Entry 1IVC (X-ray diffraction, 2.40 A resolution); this record covers chains A and B.

== Chain A (and B) ==
Molecule: Influenza A subtype N2 neuraminidase
From: Influenza A virus (strain A/Tokyo/3/1967 H2N2)
Notes: EC 3.2.1.18; chain B of this document is another copy of the same molecule, construct and numbering; everything in this record applies to it too
UniProt: P06820 (NRAM_IATOK); residues 82-469 here = UniProt positions 82-469
Chain sequence (388 residues; numbered 82 to 469; the number before each row is that of its first residue):
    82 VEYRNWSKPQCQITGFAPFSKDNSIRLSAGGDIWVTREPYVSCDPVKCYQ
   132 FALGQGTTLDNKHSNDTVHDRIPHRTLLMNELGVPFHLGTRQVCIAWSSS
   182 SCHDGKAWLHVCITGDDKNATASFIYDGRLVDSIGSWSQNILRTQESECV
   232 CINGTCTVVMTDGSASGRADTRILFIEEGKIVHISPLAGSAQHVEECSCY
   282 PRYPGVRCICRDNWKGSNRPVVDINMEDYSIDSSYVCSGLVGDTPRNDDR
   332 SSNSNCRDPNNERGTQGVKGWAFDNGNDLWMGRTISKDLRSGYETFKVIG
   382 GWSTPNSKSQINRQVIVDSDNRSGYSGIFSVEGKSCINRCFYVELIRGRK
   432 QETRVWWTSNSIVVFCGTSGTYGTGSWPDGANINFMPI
Cystine bridges: Cys-92/Cys-417, Cys-124/Cys-129, Cys-175/Cys-193, Cys-183/Cys-230, Cys-232/Cys-237, Cys-278/Cys-291, Cys-280/Cys-289, Cys-318/Cys-337, Cys-421/Cys-447
Covalent attachments: N-acetylglucosamine (NAG) linked to Asn-86, Asn-234; glycan linked to Asn-146, Asn-200
Sequence notes: conflict Asp-339 (Asn in P06820)
Metal / ion sites: Ca2+: Asp-293, Gly-297, Gly-345, Thr-346, Gln-347
Ligand contacts: ST2 (4-(acetylamino)-5-amino-3-hydroxybenzoic acid): Arg-118, Glu-119, Asp-151, Arg-152, Trp-178, Ser-179, Arg-224, Glu-227, Glu-277, Arg-292, Arg-371, Tyr-406
Curated features (UniProtKB/Swiss-Prot):
  - active site: Asp-151 (Proton donor/acceptor), Tyr-406 (Nucleophile)
  - binding site (substrate): Arg-118, Arg-152, Glu-276, Glu-277, Arg-292, Arg-371
  - binding site (Ca(2+)): Asp-293, Gly-297, Asp-324, Gly-345, Thr-346, Gln-347
  - glycosylation (N-linked (GlcNAc...) asparagine): Asn-86, Asn-146, Asn-200, Asn-234, Asn-402

== Interface between chain A and chain B ==
Pairs across the interface (82):
  Asp-113(A) / Gly-111(B)
  Asp-113(A) / Gly-112(B)
  Trp-115(A) / Leu-108(B)  hydrophobic
  Gln-136(A) / Arg-107(B)  hydrogen bond (backbone-side chain)
  Gly-137(A) / Asn-104(B)
  Gly-137(A) / Arg-107(B)  hydrogen bond (backbone-side chain)
  Thr-138(A) / Leu-108(B)
  Thr-139(A) / Gly-111(B)
  Asp-141(A) / Gly-111(B)
  Asn-142(A) / Arg-107(B)
  Asn-142(A) / Ala-110(B)
  Asn-142(A) / Gly-111(B)
  Lys-143(A) / Phe-466(B)
  His-144(A) / Arg-107(B)
  His-144(A) / Ala-462(B)
  His-144(A) / Asn-463(B)  hydrogen bond (side chain-backbone)
  His-144(A) / Phe-466(B)
  Ile-153(A) / Arg-107(B)
  Pro-154(A) / Lys-102(B)
  Pro-154(A) / Ser-457(B)
  Pro-154(A) / Trp-458(B)
  His-155(A) / Lys-102(B)  hydrogen bond
  His-155(A) / Asn-104(B)
  His-155(A) / Arg-107(B)
  His-155(A) / Pro-459(B)
  His-155(A) / Asp-460(B)
  His-155(A) / Gly-461(B)
  Thr-157(A) / Lys-102(B)
  Thr-157(A) / Asn-104(B)
  Leu-169(A) / Gly-112(B)
  Leu-169(A) / Asp-113(B)
  Leu-169(A) / Ile-114(B)  hydrophobic
  Leu-169(A) / Pro-166(B)
  Gly-170(A) / His-168(B)
  Thr-171(A) / Gly-164(B)
  Thr-171(A) / Val-165(B)
  Thr-171(A) / Pro-166(B)
  Arg-172(A) / Glu-162(B)
  Arg-172(A) / Leu-163(B)
  Arg-172(A) / Gly-164(B)
  Gln-173(A) / Lys-102(B)  hydrogen bond (side chain-backbone)
  Gln-173(A) / Asp-103(B)
  Gln-173(A) / Asn-104(B)  hydrogen bond
  Gln-173(A) / Gly-164(B)  hydrogen bond (backbone-backbone)
  Gln-173(A) / Pro-166(B)
  Cys-175(A) / Phe-100(B)
  Ile-176(A) / Pro-99(B)  hydrophobic
  Ile-176(A) / Ser-101(B)
  Ile-176(A) / Lys-102(B)
  Thr-195(A) / Pro-99(B)
  Thr-195(A) / Trp-458(B)
  Gly-196(A) / Thr-455(B)
  Gly-196(A) / Trp-458(B)
  Asp-197(A) / Thr-455(B)  hydrogen bond (backbone-backbone)
  Asp-197(A) / Gly-456(B)
  Asn-200(A) / Gly-454(B)
  Asn-200(A) / Thr-455(B)  hydrogen bond (backbone-backbone)
  Ala-201(A) / Gly-454(B)
  Thr-202(A) / Pro-99(B)
  Thr-202(A) / Thr-452(B)
  Thr-202(A) / Tyr-453(B)
  Thr-202(A) / Gly-454(B)
  Ser-204(A) / Ala-98(B)
  Ser-204(A) / Pro-99(B)  hydrogen bond (side chain-backbone)
  Asp-208(A) / Val-127(B)
  Gly-209(A) / Phe-100(B)
  Arg-210(A) / Val-127(B)  hydrogen bond (side chain-backbone)
  Arg-210(A) / Glu-413(B)
  Leu-211(A) / Ala-98(B)  hydrophobic
  Leu-211(A) / Pro-99(B)
  Leu-211(A) / Phe-100(B)
  Leu-211(A) / Thr-449(B)
  Asp-213(A) / Thr-449(B)
  Asp-213(A) / Gly-451(B)
  Ser-214(A) / Ala-98(B)
  Ser-214(A) / Thr-449(B)
  Ser-214(A) / Gly-451(B)
  Ser-214(A) / Thr-452(B)  hydrogen bond (side chain-backbone)
  Ile-215(A) / Thr-452(B)  hydrogen bond (backbone-backbone)
  Gly-216(A) / Thr-452(B)
  Glu-259(A) / Lys-415(B)
  Lys-261(A) / Ser-450(B)  hydrogen bond
Interface residues without a listed pair, chain A (40 interface residues in all): Val-174, Ile-206
Interface residues without a listed pair, chain B (45 interface residues in all): Pro-126, Val-412, Val-444, Cys-447, Gly-448, Met-467

== Summary ==
Chain A and chain B form an interface of 40 and 45 residues respectively, with 14 hydrogen bonds. Among the
polar pairs are Gln-136(A)/Arg-107(B), Gly-137(A)/Arg-107(B) and His-144(A)/Asn-463(B). Bound to chain A:
compound ST2. N-acetylglucosamine is covalently linked to Asn-86(A), Asn-146(A), Asn-200(A) and Asn-234(A).
Chain A and chain B are both Influenza A subtype N2 neuraminidase (Influenza A virus (strain A/Tokyo/3/1967
H2N2)); the structure, Structures of aromatic inhibitors of influenza virus neuraminidase, was determined by
X-ray diffraction together with 1IVB, 1IVD, 1IVE, 1IVF and 1IVG from the same study.
